PDB entry 3GPH | X-ray diffraction, 2.70 A resolution | chain A

== Chain A ==
Molecule: Cytochrome P450 2E1
From: Homo sapiens
Notes: EC 1.14.14.1
UniProt: P05181 (CP2E1_HUMAN); numbering as in UniProt (aligned over 32-493)
Chain sequence (476 residues; row label = number of the first residue in the row):
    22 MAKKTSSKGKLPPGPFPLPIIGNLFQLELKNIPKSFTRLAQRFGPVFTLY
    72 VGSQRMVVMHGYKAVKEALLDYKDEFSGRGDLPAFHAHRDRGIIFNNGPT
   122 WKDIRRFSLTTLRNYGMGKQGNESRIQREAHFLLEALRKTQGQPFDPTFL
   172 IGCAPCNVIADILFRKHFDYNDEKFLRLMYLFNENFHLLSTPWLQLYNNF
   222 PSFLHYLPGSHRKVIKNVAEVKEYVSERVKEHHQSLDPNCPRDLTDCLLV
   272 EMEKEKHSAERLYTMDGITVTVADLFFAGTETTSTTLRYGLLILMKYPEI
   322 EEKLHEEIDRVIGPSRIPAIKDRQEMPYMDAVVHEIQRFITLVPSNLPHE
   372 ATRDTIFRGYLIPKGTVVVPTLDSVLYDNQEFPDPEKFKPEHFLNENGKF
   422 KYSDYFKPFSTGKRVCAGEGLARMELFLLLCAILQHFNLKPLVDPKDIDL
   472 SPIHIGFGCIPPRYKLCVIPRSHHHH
Not modelled in the structure: 22-30, 138-139, 494-497
Construct notes: expression tag (22-31, 494-497)
Ion coordination: heme Fe: Cys437 (together with 10-(1H-imidazol-1-yl)decanoic acid)
Ligand contacts:
  - heme (HEM): Arg100, Ile114, Ile115, Trp122, Arg126, Ile180, Leu296, Ala299, Gly300, Thr303, Thr304, Thr307, Leu363, Val364, Asn367, Leu368, His370, Leu393, Pro429, Phe430, Ser431, Arg435, Val436, Cys437, Ala438, Gly439, Leu442, Ala443
  - 10-(1H-imidazol-1-yl)decanoic acid (OID): Phe106, His109, Ile115, Leu202, Phe203, Asn206, Phe207, Val239, Val242, Phe298, Ala299, Glu302, Thr303, Val364, Leu368, Phe478
Swiss-Prot annotation at these positions:
  - binding site (substrate): Phe298 to Thr303
  - binding site (heme): Cys437
  - natural variant: Arg76 (R76H: In allele CYP2E1*2), Val179 (V179I: In allele CYP2E1*4), Val389 (V389I: In allele CYP2E1*3)
From the paper describing this entry:
  - binding site for 10-(1H-imidazol-1-yl)decanoic acid: Phe106, Asn206, Phe207, Phe298, Phe478
  - mutagenesis - H109F, N206L: decreased stability
  - conformationally variable residues (side-chain flip): Phe106, Phe207, Phe298, Phe478

== Overview ==
Ligands of chain A: heme and 10-(1H-imidazol-1-yl)decanoic acid. UniProt lists 6 substrate-binding residues
and heme-binding residue Cys437. The paper reports a binding site for 10-(1H-imidazol-1-yl)decanoic acid at
Phe106, Asn206 and Phe207 among others; H109F and N206L reduce stability.
Chain A is Cytochrome P450 2E1 (Homo sapiens); the structure, Human cytochrome P450 2E1 in complex with
omega-imidazolyl-decanoic acid, was determined by X-ray diffraction, deposited together with 3KOH and 3LC4.
